7TUK - chains A and B; structure by electron microscopy, 6.30 A resolution (low resolution: residue-level contacts below are approximate; hydrogen-bond / salt-bridge calls are withheld).

Chain A (and B):
Name: SAg protein
From: HBV genotype E
Notes: chain B of this document is another copy of the same molecule, construct and numbering; everything in this record applies to it too
UniProtKB: D6CIG5 (D6CIG5_HBV); residue numbers follow UniProt; this construct covers 1-226
Amino-acid sequence (226 residues; each row starts with the number of its first residue):
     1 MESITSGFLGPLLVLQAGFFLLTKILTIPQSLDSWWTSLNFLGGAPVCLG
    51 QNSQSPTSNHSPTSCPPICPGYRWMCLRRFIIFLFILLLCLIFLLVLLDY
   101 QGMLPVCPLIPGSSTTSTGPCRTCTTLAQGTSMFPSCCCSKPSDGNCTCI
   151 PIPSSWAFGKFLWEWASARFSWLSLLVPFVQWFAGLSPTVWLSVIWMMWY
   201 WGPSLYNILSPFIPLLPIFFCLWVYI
Unresolved in the structure: 41-69, 101-155

Chain A / chain B interface:
Contacting residue pairs (53):
  Phe-8(A) / Val-224(B)
  Leu-12(A) / Phe-220(B)
  Leu-12(A) / Cys-221(B)
  Leu-12(A) / Val-224(B)
  Leu-15(A) / Phe-220(B)
  Leu-15(A) / Trp-223(B)
  Gln-16(A) / Phe-220(B)
  Phe-19(A) / Ile-213(B)
  Phe-19(A) / Leu-216(B)
  Leu-32(A) / Trp-36(B)
  Asp-33(A) / Trp-36(B)
  Asp-33(A) / Asn-40(B)
  Trp-35(A) / Ile-81(B)
  Trp-36(A) / Asp-33(B)
  Trp-36(A) / Trp-36(B)
  Trp-36(A) / Thr-37(B)
  Trp-36(A) / Asn-40(B)
  Trp-36(A) / Arg-78(B)
  Thr-37(A) / Asn-40(B)
  Leu-39(A) / Trp-74(B)
  Leu-39(A) / Arg-78(B)
  Asn-40(A) / Asp-33(B)
  Asn-40(A) / Thr-37(B)
  Asn-40(A) / Ser-38(B)
  Asn-40(A) / Asn-40(B)
  Asn-40(A) / Arg-78(B)
  Tyr-72(A) / Tyr-206(B)
  Trp-74(A) / Leu-39(B)
  Leu-77(A) / Trp-35(B)
  Arg-78(A) / Trp-35(B)
  Arg-78(A) / Trp-36(B)
  Arg-78(A) / Thr-37(B)
  Arg-78(A) / Leu-39(B)
  Ile-82(A) / Trp-36(B)
  Phe-85(A) / Phe-85(B)
  Ile-92(A) / Leu-88(B)
  Leu-94(A) / Trp-165(B)
  Leu-95(A) / Leu-95(B)
  Phe-161(A) / Asp-99(B)
  Leu-162(A) / Leu-95(B)
  Trp-165(A) / Leu-94(B)
  Trp-165(A) / Leu-98(B)
  Arg-169(A) / Leu-94(B)
  Trp-199(A) / Arg-73(B)
  Tyr-206(A) / Tyr-72(B)
  Pro-217(A) / Leu-15(B)
  Phe-220(A) / Val-14(B)
  Phe-220(A) / Leu-15(B)
  Cys-221(A) / Leu-12(B)
  Cys-221(A) / Leu-15(B)
  Val-224(A) / Pro-11(B)
  Val-224(A) / Val-14(B)
  Tyr-225(A) / Leu-12(B)
Interface residues without a listed pair, chain A (39 interface residues in all): Leu-9, Ile-81, Leu-88, Leu-89, Leu-91, Ile-213, Leu-216
Interface residues without a listed pair, chain B (37 interface residues in all): Phe-19, Leu-32, Ser-34, Leu-77, Leu-89, Ile-92, Pro-203

Summary:
39 residues of chain A and 37 residues of chain B are in contact.
Both chains are SAg protein (HBV genotype E). Entry 7TUK (Small hepatitis B virus surface protein without
cytosolic and antigenic loops) was determined by electron microscopy, deposited together with 7TUL.
